Entry 5JQG (X-ray diffraction, 2.24 A resolution); this record covers chains B and F of the 6 polymer chains in the assembly.

== Chain B ==
Protein: Tubulin beta chain
From: Sus scrofa
UniProtKB: P02554 (TBB_PIG); residue numbers follow UniProt; this construct covers 1-445
Chain sequence (445 residues; numbered 1 to 445; the number before each row is that of its first residue):
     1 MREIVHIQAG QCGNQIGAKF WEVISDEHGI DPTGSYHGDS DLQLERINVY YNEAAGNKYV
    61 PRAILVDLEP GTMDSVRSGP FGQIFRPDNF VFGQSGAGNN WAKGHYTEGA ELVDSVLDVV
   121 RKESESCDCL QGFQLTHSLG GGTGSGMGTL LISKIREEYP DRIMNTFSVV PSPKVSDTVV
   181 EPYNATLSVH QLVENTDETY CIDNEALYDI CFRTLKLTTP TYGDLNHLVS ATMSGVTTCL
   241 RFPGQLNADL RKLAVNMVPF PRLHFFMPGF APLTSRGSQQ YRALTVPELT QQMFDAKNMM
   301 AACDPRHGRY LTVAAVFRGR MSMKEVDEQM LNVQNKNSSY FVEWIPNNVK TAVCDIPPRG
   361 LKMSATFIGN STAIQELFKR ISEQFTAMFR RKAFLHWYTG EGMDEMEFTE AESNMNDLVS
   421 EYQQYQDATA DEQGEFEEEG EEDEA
Unresolved in the structure: 1, 276-279, 429-445
Metal / ion sites: Mg2+: Gln-11 (together with GDP); Ca2+ near Glu-111 (its only coordinating residue here)
Residues lining bound ligands: GDP (guanosine-5'-diphosphate): Gly-10, Gln-11, Cys-12, Gln-15, Ile-16, Asp-67, Asn-99, Ser-138, Gly-140, Gly-141, Gly-142, Thr-143, Gly-144, Ser-145, Val-169, Pro-171, Val-175, Asp-177, Glu-181, Asn-204, Leu-207, Tyr-222, Leu-225, Asn-226
Curated features (UniProtKB/Swiss-Prot):
  - motif: Met-1 to Ile-4 (MREI motif)
  - binding site (GTP): Gln-11, Glu-69, Ser-138, Gly-142, Thr-143, Gly-144, Asn-204, Asn-226
  - binding site (Mg(2+)): Glu-69
  - modified residue: Ser-40 (Phosphoserine), Lys-58 (N6-acetyllysine), Ser-172 (Phosphoserine), Thr-285 (Phosphothreonine), Thr-290 (Phosphothreonine), Arg-318 (Omega-N-methylarginine), Glu-438 (5-glutamyl polyglutamate)
  - cross-link (Glycyl lysine isopeptide (Lys-Gly)): Lys-58 (interchain with G-Cter in ubiquitin), Lys-324 (interchain with G-Cter in ubiquitin)
  - natural variant: His-37 (H37V: In 2nd form), Asn-48 (N48S: In 2nd form), Ala-55 to Asn-57 (sequence variant, change not given here; In 2nd form), Ser-275 (S275A: In 2nd form)

== Chain F ==
Protein: Uncharacterized protein
From: Gallus gallus
UniProtKB: E1BQ43 (E1BQ43_CHICK); residue numbers follow UniProt; this construct covers 1-378
Chain sequence (384 residues; numbered 1 to 384; the number before each row is that of its first residue):
     1 MYTFVVRDEN SSVYAEVSRL LLATGQWKRL RKDNPRFNLM LGERNRLPFG RLGHEPGLVQ
    61 LVNYYRGADK LCRKASLVKL IKTSPELSES CTWFPESYVI YPTNLKTPVA PAQNGIRHLI
   121 NNTRTDEREV FLAAYNRRRE GREGNVWIAK SSAGAKGEGI LISSEASELL DFIDEQGQVH
   181 VIQKYLEKPL LLEPGHRKFD IRSWVLVDHL YNIYLYREGV LRTSSEPYNS ANFQDKTCHL
   241 TNHCIQKEYS KNYGRYEEGN EMFFEEFNQY LMDALNTTLE NSILLQIKHI IRSCLMCIEP
   301 AISTKHLHYQ SFQLFGFDFM VDEELKVWLI EVNGAPACAQ KLYAELCQGI VDVAISSVFP
   361 LADTGQKTSQ PTSIFIKLHH HHHH
Unresolved in the structure: 103-143, 152-158, 167-179, 248-251, 363-372
Differences from the reference sequence: expression tag (379-384)
Residues lining bound ligands: AMP-PCP (ACP; phosphomethylphosphonic acid adenylate ester): Lys-74, Ile-148, Lys-150, Ile-160, Gln-183, Lys-184, Tyr-185, Leu-186, Lys-198, Asp-200, Arg-202, Arg-222, His-239, Leu-240, Thr-241, Asn-242, Asp-318, Met-320, Ile-330, Glu-331, Asn-333

== Interface between chain B and chain F ==
Contacting residue pairs (9; chain B residue first):
  Arg-309(B) with Arg-31(F)
  Leu-331(B) with Pro-56(F)
  Gln-334(B) with Arg-36(F), hydrogen bond
  Asn-335(B) with Arg-36(F), hydrogen bond; Gly-57(F), hydrogen bond (side chain-backbone); Leu-58(F)
  Ser-338(B) with Leu-30(F); Asn-34(F), hydrogen bond
  Glu-343(B) with Arg-31(F), salt bridge
Interface residues without a listed pair, chain B (9 interface residues in all): Lys-336, Ser-339, Asn-347
Interface residues without a listed pair, chain F (8 interface residues in all): Met-1

== In short ==
9 residues of chain B face 8 of chain F across their interface; the contacts include 4 hydrogen bonds and 1
salt bridge. Polar contacts include Glu-343(B)/Arg-31(F), Gln-334(B)/Arg-36(F) and Asn-335(B)/Arg-36(F). Bound
to chain B: GDP. Chain F binds AMP-PCP.
Chain B is Tubulin beta chain (Sus scrofa) and chain F is Uncharacterized protein (Gallus gallus); the
structure, An apo tubulin-RB-TTL complex structure used for side-by-side comparison, was determined by X-ray
diffraction (same publication as 5FNV).
